6VQV - chains A and H of the 12 polymer chains in the assembly; structure by electron microscopy, 2.57 A resolution.

# Chain A
Protein: AcrF9
From: Pseudomonas aeruginosa
Chain sequence (68 residues; row label = number of the first residue in the row):
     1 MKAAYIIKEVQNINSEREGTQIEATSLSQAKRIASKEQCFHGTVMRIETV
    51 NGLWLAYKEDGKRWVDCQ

# Chain H
Protein: CRISPR-associated protein Csy3
From: Pseudomonas aeruginosa
Reference sequence: A0A444M080 (A0A444M080_PSEAI); residues 20-360 here correspond to UniProt positions 2-342 (UniProt number = residue number - 18)
Chain sequence (360 residues; each row starts with the number of its first residue):
     1 MKSSHHHHHHENLYFQSNASKPILSTASVLAFERKLDPSDALMSAGAWAQ
    51 RDASQEWPAVTVREKSVRGTISNRLKTKDRDPAKLDASIQSPNLQTVDVA
   101 NLPSDADTLKVRFTLRVLGGAGTPSACNDAAYRDKLLQTVATYVNDQGFA
   151 ELARRYAHNLANARFLWRNRVGAEAVEVRINHIRQGEVARAWRFDALAIG
   201 LRDFKADAELDALAELIASGLSGSGHVLLEVVAFARIGDGQEVFPSQELI
   251 LDKGDKKGQKSKTLYSVRDAAAIHSQKIGNALRTIDTWYPDEDGLGPIAV
   301 EPYGSVTSQGKAYRQPKQKLDFYTLLDNWVLRDEAPAVEQQHYVIANLIR
   351 GGVFGEAEEK
Not modelled in the structure: 1-22, 358-360
Sequence notes: expression tag (1-19)
From the paper describing this entry:
  - binding site for CrRNA: Phe32, Arg34, Arg68, Gln95, Arg168, Gln247, Gln276, Lys277, Arg283, Ser308, Arg350

# How chain A and chain H interact
Pairs across the interface (44):
  Gln11(A) with Asn93(H), hydrogen bond; Gln95(H)
  Asn12(A) with Gln95(H); Ser261(H), hydrogen bond
  Asn14(A) with Ile250(H); Gly254(H); Gly258(H); Gln259(H); Lys260(H); Ser261(H)
  Ser15(A) with Asn93(H); Leu94(H); Gln95(H)
  Glu16(A) with Asn93(H); Leu94(H), hydrogen bond (backbone-backbone); Gln95(H); Gln259(H)
  Arg17(A) with Ile71(H); Ser88(H), hydrogen bond (side chain-backbone); Ser91(H), hydrogen bond (side chain-backbone); Pro92(H)
  Glu18(A) with Ser91(H); Pro92(H)
  Lys36(A) with Lys78(H)
  Glu37(A) with Lys78(H)
  Gln38(A) with Lys76(H); Lys78(H), hydrogen bond (backbone-side chain)
  Cys39(A) with Leu75(H); Lys76(H), hydrogen bond (backbone-backbone); Lys84(H), hydrogen bond
  Phe40(A) with Ile71(H); Asn73(H); Arg74(H); Leu75(H), hydrophobic; Lys76(H)
  His41(A) with Arg74(H), hydrogen bond (side chain-backbone); Leu75(H)
  Thr43(A) with Ile71(H); Asn73(H)
  Gly52(A) with Lys257(H)
  Leu53(A) with Lys256(H)
  Trp54(A) with Lys256(H), hydrogen bond (backbone-side chain)
  Cys67(A) with Lys256(H)
  Gln68(A) with Lys256(H)
Interface residues without a listed pair, chain A (20 interface residues in all): Gly42
Interface residues without a listed pair, chain H (22 interface residues in all): Leu85
The authors on this interface:
  - residue pairs: Gln38(A)-Lys78(H) (hydrogen bond), Phe40(A)-Arg74(H) (hydrophobic contact), Phe40(A)-Lys76(H) (hydrophobic contact)
  - interface residues, chain H: Lys76(H), Lys78(H), Lys84(H), Lys256(H)

# Overview
The interface between chain A and chain H involves 20 residues on one side and 22 on the other; the contacts
include 10 hydrogen bonds. Polar contacts include Gln11(A)-Asn93(H), Asn12(A)-Ser261(H) and Arg17(A)-Ser88(H).
The paper describes a hydrogen bond between Gln38(A) and Lys78(H); hydrophobic contacts between Phe40(A) and
Arg74(H) and Phe40(A) and Lys76(H). The paper reports a binding site for CrRNA at Phe32(H), Arg34(H) and
Arg68(H) among others; interface residues Lys76(H), Lys78(H) and Lys84(H) among others.
Chain A is AcrF9 and chain H is CRISPR-associated protein Csy3, both from Pseudomonas aeruginosa; the
structure, Type I-F CRISPR-Csy complex with its inhibitor AcrF9, was determined by electron microscopy
together with 6VQW and 6VQX from the same study.
